PDB entry 7PBN | electron microscopy, 3.20 A resolution | chains D and H of the 10 polymer chains in the assembly

# Chain D
Molecule: Holliday junction ATP-dependent DNA helicase RuvB
Organism: Streptococcus thermophilus
Notes: EC 3.6.4.12
UniProt: A0A2U2MES7 (A0A2U2MES7_STRTR); numbering as in UniProt (aligned over 19-333)
Sequence (315 residues; each row starts with the number of its first residue):
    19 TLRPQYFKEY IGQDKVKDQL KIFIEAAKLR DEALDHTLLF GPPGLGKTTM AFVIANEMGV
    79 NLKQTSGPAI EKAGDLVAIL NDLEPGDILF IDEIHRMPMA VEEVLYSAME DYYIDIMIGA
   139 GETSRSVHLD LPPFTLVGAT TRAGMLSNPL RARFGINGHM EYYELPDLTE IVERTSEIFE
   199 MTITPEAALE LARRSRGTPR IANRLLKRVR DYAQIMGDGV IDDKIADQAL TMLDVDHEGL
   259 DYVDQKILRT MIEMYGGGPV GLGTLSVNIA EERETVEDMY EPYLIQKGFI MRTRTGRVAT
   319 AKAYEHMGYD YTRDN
Not modelled in the structure: 332-333
Ligand contacts: ADP (adenosine-5'-diphosphate): Thr19, Leu20, Tyr28, Ile29, Gly62, Leu63, Gly64, Lys65, Thr66, Thr67, Tyr181, Ile189, Pro217, Arg218

# Chain H
Molecule: Holliday junction ATP-dependent DNA helicase RuvA
Organism: Salmonella typhimurium
Notes: EC 3.6.4.12
UniProt: A0A0M0QTS9 (A0A0M0QTS9_SALTM); residues 158-203 here = UniProt positions 158-203
Sequence (50 residues; row label = number of the first residue in the row):
   158 DAEQEAVAAL VALGYKPQEA SRMVSKIARP DASSETLIRD ALRAALHHHH
Sequence notes: expression tag (204-207)

# How chain D and chain H interact
Pairs across the interface (12):
  Met135(D) with His204(H); His206(H)
  Ile136(D) with His204(H)
  Gly137(D) with His204(H)
  Ala138(D) with Ala201(H); Ala202(H); Leu203(H)
  Gly139(D) with Leu203(H), hydrogen bond (backbone-backbone); His205(H)
  Ser142(D) with His204(H); His205(H), hydrogen bond (side chain-backbone)
  Arg143(D) with His204(H)
Also at the interface, not in a pair above, chain H (7 interface residues in all): Arg200

# Overview
The chain D/chain H interface involves 7 residues from each chain, with 2 hydrogen bonds. Among the polar
pairs are Ser142(D)-His205(H) and Gly139(D)-Leu203(H). Bound to chain D: ADP.
Here chain D is Holliday junction ATP-dependent DNA helicase RuvB (Streptococcus thermophilus) and chain H is
Holliday junction ATP-dependent DNA helicase RuvA (Salmonella typhimurium). Entry 7PBN (RuvAB branch migration
motor complexed to the Holliday junction - RuvB AAA+ state s3 [t2 dataset]) was determined by electron
microscopy together with 7PBL, 7PBM, 7PBO, 7PBP, 7PBQ, 7PBR and 3 further entries from the same study.
